Entry 7WWP (X-ray diffraction, 2.99 A resolution); this record covers chain A.

== Chain A ==
Protein: Nuclear protein localization protein 4 homolog
From: Homo sapiens
UniProt: Q8TAT6 (NPL4_HUMAN); residues 91-560 here = UniProt positions 91-560
Sequence (473 residues; row label = number of the first residue in the row):
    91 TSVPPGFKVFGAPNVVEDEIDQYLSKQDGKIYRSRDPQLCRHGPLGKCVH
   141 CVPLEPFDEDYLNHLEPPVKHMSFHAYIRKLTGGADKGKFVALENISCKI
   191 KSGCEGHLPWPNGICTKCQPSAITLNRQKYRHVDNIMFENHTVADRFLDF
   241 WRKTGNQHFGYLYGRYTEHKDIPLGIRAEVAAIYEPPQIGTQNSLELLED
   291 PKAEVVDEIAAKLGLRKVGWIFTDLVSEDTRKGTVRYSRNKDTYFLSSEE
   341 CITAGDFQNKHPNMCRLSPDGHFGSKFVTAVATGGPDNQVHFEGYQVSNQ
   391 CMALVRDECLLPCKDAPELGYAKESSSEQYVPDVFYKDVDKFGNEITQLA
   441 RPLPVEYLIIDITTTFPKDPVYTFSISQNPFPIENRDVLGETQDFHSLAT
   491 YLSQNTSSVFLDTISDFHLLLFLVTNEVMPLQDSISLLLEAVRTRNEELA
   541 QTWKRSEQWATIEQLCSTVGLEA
Not modelled in the structure: 91-104, 174-209, 416-418
Differences from the reference sequence: expression tag (561-563)
Metal / ion sites: Zn2+: C130, H132, C138, C141
Curated features (UniProtKB/Swiss-Prot):
  - modified residue: K179 (N6-acetyllysine)

== Summary ==
C130, H132, C138 and C141 coordinate Zn2+.
Chain A is Nuclear protein localization protein 4 homolog (Homo sapiens); the structure, Crystal structure of
human Npl4, was determined by X-ray diffraction together with 7WWQ from the same study.
